PDB entry 6BBN | X-ray diffraction, 3.51 A resolution | chains D and P of the 6 polymer chains in the assembly

Chain D:
Name: Tubulin beta-2B chain
From: Bos taurus
Reference sequence: Q6B856 (TBB2B_BOVIN); the author numbering skips numbers that UniProt does not, so the offset changes along the chain: 1-44 = UniProt 1-44; 47-360 = UniProt 45-358; 369-455 = UniProt 359-445
Amino-acid sequence (445 residues; each row starts with the number of its first residue; note: 10 numbers in that range are skipped by the numbering (no residue carries them; nothing is unmodelled there)):
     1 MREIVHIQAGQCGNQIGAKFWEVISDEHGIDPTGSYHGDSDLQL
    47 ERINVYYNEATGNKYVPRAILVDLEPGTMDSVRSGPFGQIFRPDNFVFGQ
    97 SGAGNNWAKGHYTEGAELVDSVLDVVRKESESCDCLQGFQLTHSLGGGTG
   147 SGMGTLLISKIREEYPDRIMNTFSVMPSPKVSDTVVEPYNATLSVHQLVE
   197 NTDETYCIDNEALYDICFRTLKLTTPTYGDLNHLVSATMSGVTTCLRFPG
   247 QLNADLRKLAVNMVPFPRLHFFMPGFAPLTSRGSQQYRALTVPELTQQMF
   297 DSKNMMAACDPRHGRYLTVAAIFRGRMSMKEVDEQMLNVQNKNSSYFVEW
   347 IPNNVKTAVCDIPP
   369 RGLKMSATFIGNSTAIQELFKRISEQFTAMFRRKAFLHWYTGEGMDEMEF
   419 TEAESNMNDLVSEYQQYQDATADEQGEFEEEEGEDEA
Not modelled in the structure: 442-455
Small-molecule neighbours: GDP (guanosine-5'-diphosphate): G10, Q11, C12, Q15, S140, G142, G143, G144, T145, G146, S147, V177, S178, E183, N206, Y224, L227, N228
Curated features (UniProtKB/Swiss-Prot):
  - motif: M1 to I4 (MREI motif)
  - binding site (GTP): Q11, E71, S140, G144, T145, G146, N206, N228
  - binding site (Mg(2+)): E71
  - modified residue: S40 (Phosphoserine), T57 (Phosphothreonine), K60 (N6-acetyllysine), S174 (Phosphoserine), T287 (Phosphothreonine), T292 (Phosphothreonine), R320 (Omega-N-methylarginine), E448 (5-glutamyl polyglutamate)
  - cross-link (Glycyl lysine isopeptide (Lys-Gly)): K60 (interchain with G-Cter in ubiquitin), K326 (interchain with G-Cter in ubiquitin)
Reported in the primary citation:
  - conformationally variable residues (side-chain flip): F404, H406, W407

Chain P:
Name: DARPin
From: Escherichia coli
Notes: antibody fragment or engineered binder
Amino-acid sequence (168 residues; row label = number of the first residue in the row):
     2 MGSHHHHHHGSDLGKKLLEAARAGQDDEVRILMANGADVNATDASGLTPL
    52 HLAATYGHLEIVEVLLKHGADVNAIDIMGSTPLHLAALIGHLEIVEVLLK
   102 HGADVNAVDTWGDTPLHLAAIMGHLEIVEVLLKHGADVNAQDKFGKTAFD
   152 ISIDNGNEDLAEILQKLN
Not modelled in the structure: 2-12, 168-169

Chain D / chain P interface:
Residue-residue contacts - 27 pairs, chain D then chain P:
  P175(D) - M123(P)
  P175(D) - G124(P)
  K176(D) - N158(P)  hydrogen bond
  K176(D) - D160(P)
  V181(D) - I90(P)
  V181(D) - M123(P)  hydrophobic
  V181(D) - H125(P)
  E207(D) - G157(P)
  E393(D) - I122(P)
  E393(D) - I152(P)
  E393(D) - N156(P)
  Q394(D) - I122(P)
  Q394(D) - M123(P)
  A397(D) - L89(P)
  A397(D) - I122(P)  hydrophobic
  M398(D) - L89(P)  hydrophobic
  M398(D) - I90(P)  hydrophobic
  R400(D) - W112(P)
  R400(D) - F145(P)
  R401(D) - D110(P)  salt bridge
  R401(D) - W112(P)
  R401(D) - D114(P)
  R401(D) - L119(P)
  F404(D) - Y57(P)
  F404(D) - I90(P)  hydrophobic
  H406(D) - R23(P)
  H406(D) - Y57(P)
Interface residues without a listed pair, chain D (15 interface residues in all): P184, R390, A403
Interface residues without a listed pair, chain P (20 interface residues in all): S81, L86

Summary:
15 residues of chain D face 20 of chain P across their interface; the contacts include 1 hydrogen bond and 1
salt bridge. Polar pairs include R401(D)-D110(P) and K176(D)-N158(P). Bound to chain D: GDP. From the paper:
conformational variability at F404(D), H406(D) and W407(D).
Here chain D is Tubulin beta-2B chain (Bos taurus) and chain P is DARPin (Escherichia coli). Entry 6BBN
(Crystal structure of a curved tubulin complex induced by the kinesin-13 Kif2A) was determined by X-ray
diffraction.
